Entry 6P60 (X-ray diffraction, 2.50 A resolution); this record covers chains B and E of the 3 polymer chains in the assembly.

# Chain B
Molecule: Antibody A12V163-a.02 light chain
Notes: antibody fragment or engineered binder
Amino-acid sequence (212 residues; row label = number of the first residue in the row):
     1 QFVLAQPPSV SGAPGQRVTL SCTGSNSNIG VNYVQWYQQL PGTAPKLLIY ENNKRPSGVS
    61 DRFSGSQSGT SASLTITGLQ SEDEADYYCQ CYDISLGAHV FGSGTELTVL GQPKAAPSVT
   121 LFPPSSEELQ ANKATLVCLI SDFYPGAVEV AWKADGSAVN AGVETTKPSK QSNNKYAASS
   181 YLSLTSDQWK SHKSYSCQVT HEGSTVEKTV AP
Disordered / not traced: 1
Disulfide bonds: Cys22-Cys89, Cys138-Cys197

# Chain E
Molecule: HIV fusion peptide residue 512-519
Amino-acid sequence (8 residues; each row starts with the number of its first residue):
   512 AVGIGAVF

# Interface between chain B and chain E
Contacting residue pairs - 15 pairs, chain B then chain E:
  Asn32(B) with Val518(E)
  Tyr33(B) with Phe519(E)
  Gln35(B) with Ala512(E); Gly514(E)
  Tyr37(B) with Gly514(E)
  Leu47(B) with Val513(E), hydrophobic; Gly514(E)
  Tyr50(B) with Ala512(E); Val513(E), hydrophobic
  Glu51(B) with Ala512(E), hydrogen bond (side chain-backbone)
  Gln90(B) with Ile515(E)
  Tyr92(B) with Val518(E), hydrophobic
  His99(B) with Ile515(E); Gly516(E), hydrogen bond (side chain-backbone)
  Phe101(B) with Ile515(E), hydrophobic
Other interface residues (no listed pair), chain B (12 interface residues in all): Ile94

# Summary
The interface between chain B and chain E involves 12 residues on one side and 7 on the other, with 2 hydrogen
bonds. Polar contacts include Glu51(B)-Ala512(E) and His99(B)-Gly516(E).
Here chain B is Antibody A12V163-a.02 light chain and chain E is HIV fusion peptide residue 512-519. Entry
6P60 (Vaccine-elicited NHP FP-targeting neutralizing antibody A12V163-a.02 in complex with HIV fusion peptide
(residue 512-519)) was determined by X-ray diffraction.
